7UK8 - chain A; structure by X-ray diffraction, 1.85 A resolution.

[Chain A]
Molecule: Putative acid--amine ligase YgiC
Source organism: Escherichia coli K-12
Notes: EC 6.3.1.-
UniProtKB: P0ADT5 (YGIC_ECOLI); residues 1-386 here = UniProt positions 1-386
Amino-acid sequence (394 residues; numbered -7 to 386; the number before each row is that of its first residue; numbers below 1 keep their minus sign (Met-7 is residue -7)):
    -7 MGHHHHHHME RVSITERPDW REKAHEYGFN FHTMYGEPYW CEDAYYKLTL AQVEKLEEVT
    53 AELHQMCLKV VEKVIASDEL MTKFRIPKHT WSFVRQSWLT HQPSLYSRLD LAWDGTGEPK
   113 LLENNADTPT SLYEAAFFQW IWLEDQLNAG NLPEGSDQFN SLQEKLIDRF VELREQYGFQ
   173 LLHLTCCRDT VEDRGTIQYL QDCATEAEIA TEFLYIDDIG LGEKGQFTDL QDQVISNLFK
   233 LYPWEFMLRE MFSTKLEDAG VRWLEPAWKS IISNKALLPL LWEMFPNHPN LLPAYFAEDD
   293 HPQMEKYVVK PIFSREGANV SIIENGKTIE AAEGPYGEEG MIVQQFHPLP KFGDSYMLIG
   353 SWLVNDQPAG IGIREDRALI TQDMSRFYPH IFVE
Unresolved in the structure: -7 to -4, 308-310, 322-325
Differences from the reference sequence: initiating methionine (-7); expression tag (-6 to 0)
Metal / ion sites: Ni2+: His-2, His0, Glu14, His17

[In short]
The Ni2+ site is built by His-2, His0, Glu14 and His17.
Chain A is Putative acid--amine ligase YgiC (Escherichia coli K-12); the structure, Apo form of YgiC from
Escherichia coli K-12, was determined by X-ray diffraction, deposited together with 7UK6, 7UK7 and 7UKA.
